4KRF - chains A and R; structure by X-ray diffraction, 2.10 A resolution.

[Chain A]
Molecule: Protein argonaute-1
Organism: Homo sapiens
UniProt: Q9UL18 (AGO1_HUMAN); numbering as in UniProt (aligned over 1-857)
Sequence (858 residues; numbered 0 to 857; the number before each row is that of its first residue; numbering starts at 0):
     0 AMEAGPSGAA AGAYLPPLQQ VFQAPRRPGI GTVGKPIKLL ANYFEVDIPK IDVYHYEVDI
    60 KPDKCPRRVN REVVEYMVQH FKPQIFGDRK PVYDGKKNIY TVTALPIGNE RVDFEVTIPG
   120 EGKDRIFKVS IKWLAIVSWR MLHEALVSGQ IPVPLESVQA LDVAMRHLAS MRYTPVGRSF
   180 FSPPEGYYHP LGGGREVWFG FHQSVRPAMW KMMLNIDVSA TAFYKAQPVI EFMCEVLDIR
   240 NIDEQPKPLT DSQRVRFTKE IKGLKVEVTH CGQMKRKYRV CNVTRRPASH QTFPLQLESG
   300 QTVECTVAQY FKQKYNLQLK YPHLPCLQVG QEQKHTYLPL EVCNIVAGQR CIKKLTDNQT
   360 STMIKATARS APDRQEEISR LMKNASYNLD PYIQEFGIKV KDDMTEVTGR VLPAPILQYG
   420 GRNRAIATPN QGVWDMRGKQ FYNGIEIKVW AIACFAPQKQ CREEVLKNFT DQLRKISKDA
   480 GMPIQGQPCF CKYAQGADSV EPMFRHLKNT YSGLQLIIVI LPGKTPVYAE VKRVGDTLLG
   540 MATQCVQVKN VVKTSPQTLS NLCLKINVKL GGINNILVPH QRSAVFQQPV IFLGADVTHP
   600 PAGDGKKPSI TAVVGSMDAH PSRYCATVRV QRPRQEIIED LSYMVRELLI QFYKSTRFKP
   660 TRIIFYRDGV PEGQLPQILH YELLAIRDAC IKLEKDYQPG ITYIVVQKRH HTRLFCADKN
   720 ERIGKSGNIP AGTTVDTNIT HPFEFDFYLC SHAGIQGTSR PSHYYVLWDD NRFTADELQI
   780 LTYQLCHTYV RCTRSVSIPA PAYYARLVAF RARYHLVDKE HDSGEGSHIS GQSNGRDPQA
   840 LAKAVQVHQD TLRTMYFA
Not modelled in the structure: 0-16, 119-121, 272-273, 602-604, 819-834
Sequence notes: expression tag (0)
Curated features (UniProtKB/Swiss-Prot):
  - region: Tyr309 to Tyr314 (Interaction with guide RNA), Pro670 to Pro675 (Impairs access of bound RNA to the active site), Arg708 to Arg712 (Interaction with guide RNA), His751 to Arg759 (Interaction with guide RNA), Tyr788 to Tyr813 (Interaction with guide RNA)
  - natural variant: Phe180 (deletion: In NEDLBAS), Pro189 (P189L: In NEDLBAS), Leu190 (L190P: In NEDLBAS; L190R: In NEDLBAS), Glu195 (E195K: In NEDLBAS; uncertain significance), Gly199 (G199S: In NEDLBAS), Asp216 (D216V: In NEDLBAS; uncertain significance), Arg253 (R253H: In NEDLBAS; uncertain significance), Val254 (V254I: In NEDLBAS), Pro324 (P324L: In NEDLBAS; uncertain significance), Thr355 (T355I: In NEDLBAS; uncertain significance), Gln358 (Q358R: In NEDLBAS; uncertain significance), Glu376 (deletion: In NEDLBAS; uncertain significance), 4 further natural variant entries in UniProt
  - mutagenesis: Pro670 (P670S: Confers modest RNA cleavage activity; when associated with Q-675 and H-805), Leu674 (L674F: Confers modest RNA cleavage activity; when associated with H-805), Pro675 (P675Q: Does not confer enzyme activity by itself. Confers low RNA cleavage activity; when associated with H-805. Confers modest RNA cleavage activity; when associated with S-670 and H-805), Arg805 (R805H: Does not confer enzyme activity by itself. Confers modest RNA cleavage activity; when associated with F-674)
From the paper describing this entry:
  - binding site for the 22-nt RNA strand (chain R): Ile363, Gly522, Thr524, Arg633, Arg708
  - conformationally variable residues (helix shift): Asp356 to Gly396
  - catalytic residues: Asp667 (proposed by the authors, not directly observed)
  - mutagenesis - R805H: unchanged catalytic activity
  - mutagenesis - L674F/R805H: increased catalytic activity

[Chain R]
Molecule: 22-nt RNA strand
Sequence (22 nucleotides; numbered 1 to 30; 8 numbers in that range are skipped by the numbering (no residue carries them; nothing is unmodelled there); the number before each row is that of its first residue):
     1 UGAGGUAGUA
    19 GGUUGUAUAG UU
Not modelled in the structure: 19-20, 23-30

[Interface between chain A and chain R]
Pairs across the interface (81; chain A residue first):
  Ser218(A) - G8(R)  hydrogen bond to the phosphate
  Ala219(A) - A7(R)  hydrogen bond to the sugar
  Ala219(A) - G8(R)  sugar contact
  Thr220(A) - G8(R)  sugar contact
  His269(A) - U22(R)  salt bridge to the phosphate
  Arg275(A) - U21(R)  sugar contact
  Tyr277(A) - U21(R)  hydrogen bond to the sugar
  Phe292(A) - U22(R)  base contact
  Leu294(A) - U22(R)  base contact
  Val306(A) - U22(R)  phosphate contact
  Tyr309(A) - U22(R)  hydrogen bond to the phosphate
  Phe310(A) - U22(R)  phosphate contact
  Lys313(A) - U21(R)  salt bridge to the phosphate
  Tyr314(A) - U22(R)  hydrogen bond to the phosphate
  His334(A) - U22(R)  hydrogen bond to the base
  Thr335(A) - U21(R)  hydrogen bond to the base
  Thr335(A) - U22(R)  sugar contact
  Tyr336(A) - U22(R)  hydrogen bond to the sugar
  Leu337(A) - U22(R)  sugar contact
  Arg349(A) - U9(R)  salt bridge to the phosphate
  Thr359(A) - A7(R)  base contact
  Met362(A) - A7(R)  base contact
  Met362(A) - G8(R)  sugar contact
  Ile363(A) - U6(R)  base contact
  Ile363(A) - A7(R)  base contact
  Thr366(A) - A7(R)  hydrogen bond to the sugar
  Arg373(A) - A7(R)  salt bridge to the phosphate
  Leu520(A) - U1(R)  base contact
  Gly522(A) - U1(R)  hydrogen bond to the base
  Lys523(A) - U1(R)  base contact
  Thr524(A) - U1(R)  hydrogen bond to the base
  Tyr527(A) - U1(R)  hydrogen bond to the phosphate
  Lys531(A) - U1(R)  salt bridge to the phosphate
  Thr542(A) - U1(R)  phosphate contact
  Gln543(A) - U1(R)  hydrogen bond to the phosphate
  Cys544(A) - U1(R)  hydrogen bond to the phosphate
  Cys544(A) - G2(R)  sugar contact
  Val545(A) - U1(R)  phosphate contact
  Val545(A) - G2(R)  phosphate contact
  Gln546(A) - U1(R)  hydrogen bond to the sugar
  Gln546(A) - G2(R)  hydrogen bond to the phosphate
  Asn549(A) - G2(R)  hydrogen bond to the phosphate
  Gln556(A) - G2(R)  base contact
  Thr557(A) - G2(R)  base contact
  Asn560(A) - G2(R)  hydrogen bond to the base
  Leu561(A) - G2(R)  sugar contact
  Lys564(A) - U1(R)  salt bridge to the phosphate
  Lys564(A) - G2(R)  phosphate contact
  Lys564(A) - A3(R)  salt bridge to the phosphate
  Lys568(A) - U1(R)  salt bridge to the phosphate
  Arg633(A) - A10(R)  hydrogen bond to the base
  Lys707(A) - U6(R)  salt bridge to the phosphate
  Arg708(A) - U9(R)  salt bridge to the phosphate
  Arg708(A) - A10(R)  salt bridge to the phosphate
  His710(A) - G8(R)  salt bridge to the phosphate
  Arg712(A) - A7(R)  salt bridge to the phosphate
  His751(A) - G5(R)  hydrogen bond to the phosphate
  His751(A) - U6(R)  salt bridge to the phosphate
  Ile754(A) - G4(R)  base contact
  Ile754(A) - G5(R)  sugar contact
  Gln755(A) - G5(R)  hydrogen bond to the sugar
  Gln755(A) - U6(R)  sugar contact
  Gly756(A) - A7(R)  phosphate contact
  Thr757(A) - U6(R)  sugar contact
  Thr757(A) - A7(R)  hydrogen bond to the phosphate
  Ser758(A) - U6(R)  phosphate contact
  Arg759(A) - U6(R)  hydrogen bond to the phosphate
  Arg759(A) - A7(R)  salt bridge to the phosphate
  Arg759(A) - G8(R)  salt bridge to the phosphate
  Tyr788(A) - G4(R)  hydrogen bond to the phosphate
  Arg790(A) - A3(R)  salt bridge to the phosphate
  Arg790(A) - G4(R)  salt bridge to the phosphate
  Cys791(A) - A3(R)  sugar contact
  Cys791(A) - G4(R)  sugar contact
  Arg793(A) - G4(R)  hydrogen bond to the sugar
  Val795(A) - G4(R)  phosphate contact
  Val795(A) - G5(R)  phosphate contact
  Ser796(A) - G5(R)  hydrogen bond to the phosphate
  Tyr802(A) - G4(R)  phosphate contact
  Tyr802(A) - G5(R)  hydrogen bond to the phosphate
  Arg810(A) - U1(R)  salt bridge to the phosphate
Other interface residues (no listed pair), chain A (66 interface residues in all): Leu354, Arg368, Ala601, Ala752, Ala857

[Summary]
66 residues of chain A and 12 residues of chain R are in contact; the contacts include 27 hydrogen bonds and
19 salt bridges. Among the polar pairs are His334(A)-U22(R), Thr335(A)-U21(R) and Gly522(A)-U1(R). UniProt
lists 4 mutagenesis sites on chain A. From the paper: the catalytic residue Asp667(A); L674F/R805H of chain A
increase catalytic activity.
Chain A is Protein argonaute-1 (Homo sapiens) and chain R is a 22-nt RNA strand; the structure, Structure of
Human Argonaute-1 let-7 complex, was determined by X-ray diffraction (same publication as 4KRE).
